PDB entry 3H4B | X-ray diffraction, 2.85 A resolution | chains A and T of the 3 polymer chains in the assembly

== Chain A ==
Molecule: DNA polymerase iota
Organism: Homo sapiens
Notes: EC 2.7.7.7
UniProt: Q9UNA4 (POLI_HUMAN); residue numbers follow UniProt; this construct covers 25-414
Amino-acid sequence (390 residues; row label = number of the first residue in the row):
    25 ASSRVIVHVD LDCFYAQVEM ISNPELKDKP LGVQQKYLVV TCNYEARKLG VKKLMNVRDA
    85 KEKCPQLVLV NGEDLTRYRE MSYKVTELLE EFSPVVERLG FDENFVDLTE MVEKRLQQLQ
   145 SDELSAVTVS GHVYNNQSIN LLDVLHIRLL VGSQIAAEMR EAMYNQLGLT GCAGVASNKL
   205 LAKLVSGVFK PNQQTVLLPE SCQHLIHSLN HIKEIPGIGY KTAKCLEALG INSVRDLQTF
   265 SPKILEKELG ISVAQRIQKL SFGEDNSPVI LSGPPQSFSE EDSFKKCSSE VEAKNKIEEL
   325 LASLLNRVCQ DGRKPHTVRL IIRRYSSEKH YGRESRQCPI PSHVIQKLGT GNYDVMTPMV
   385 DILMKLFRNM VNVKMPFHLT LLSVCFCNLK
Unresolved in the structure: 371-378, 395-403
Curated features (UniProtKB/Swiss-Prot):
  - natural variant: Gly96 (R96G: Large decrease in catalytic activity efficiency which is partially rescued by the presence of Mn(2+) instead Mg(2+); this construct carries the variant)
Ligand contacts: 2'-deoxyadenosine 5'-triphosphate (DTP): Asp34, Leu35, Asp36, Cys37, Thr65, Tyr68, Arg71, Lys77, Leu78, Lys214
From the paper describing this entry:
  - binding site for 2'-deoxyadenosine 5'-triphosphate: Arg71, Lys214
  - specificity-determining residues: Gln59

== Chain T ==
Molecule: 9-nt DNA strand
Sequence (9 nucleotides; row label = number of the first residue in the row):
   839 TUGGGTCCT
Modified positions: BRU (5-bromo-2'-deoxyuridine-5'-monophosphate) at position 840

== Interface between chain A and chain T ==
Contacting residue pairs - 29 pairs, chain A then chain T:
  Gln59(A) with BRU_840(T), base contact; DG841(T), hydrogen bond to the sugar
  Lys60(A) with BRU_840(T), phosphate contact; DG841(T), salt bridge to the phosphate
  Tyr61(A) with DT839(T), hydrogen bond to the sugar; BRU_840(T), hydrogen bond to the phosphate
  Leu62(A) with DT839(T), base contact; BRU_840(T), sugar contact
  Val64(A) with BRU_840(T), base contact
  Glu97(A) with DG841(T), phosphate contact
  Leu99(A) with DG841(T), phosphate contact; DG842(T), sugar contact
  Arg103(A) with DG843(T), salt bridge to the phosphate
  Pro299(A) with DT844(T), phosphate contact
  Gln300(A) with DT844(T), hydrogen bond to the phosphate; DC845(T), phosphate contact
  Ser301(A) with DG843(T), sugar contact; DT844(T), hydrogen bond to the phosphate
  Phe302(A) with DG843(T), phosphate contact
  Ser303(A) with DG842(T), phosphate contact; DG843(T), hydrogen bond to the phosphate
  Glu304(A) with DG842(T), phosphate contact
  Glu305(A) with DG841(T), sugar contact; DG842(T), hydrogen bond to the phosphate
  Ser307(A) with BRU_840(T), hydrogen bond to the phosphate; DG841(T), phosphate contact
  Arg331(A) with DG843(T), salt bridge to the phosphate
  Arg347(A) with DT839(T), phosphate contact; BRU_840(T), salt bridge to the phosphate
Other interface residues (no listed pair), chain A (22 interface residues in all): Tyr39, Leu78, Phe125, Asp306

== Summary ==
22 residues of chain A and 7 residues of chain T are in contact, with 8 hydrogen bonds and 4 salt bridges.
Among the polar pairs are Gln59(A)-DG841(T), Tyr61(A)-DT839(T) and Tyr61(A)-BRU_840(T). Bound to chain A:
2'-deoxyadenosine 5'-triphosphate. From the paper: a binding site for 2'-deoxyadenosine 5'-triphosphate at
Arg71(A) and Lys214(A); the specificity determinant Gln59(A).
Here chain A is DNA polymerase iota (Homo sapiens) and chain T is a 9-nt DNA strand. Entry 3H4B (Ternary
complex of human DNA polymerase iota with template U/T and incoming dATP) was determined by X-ray diffraction
together with 3H40 and 3H4D from the same study.
